6RYU - chains A and J of the 12 polymer chains in the assembly; structure by electron microscopy, 4.00 A resolution.

Chain A:
Protein: Histone H3.2
Organism: Xenopus laevis
UniProt: P84233 (H32_XENLA); residues 0-135 here correspond to UniProt positions 1-136 (UniProt number = residue number + 1)
Chain sequence (136 residues; numbered 0 to 135; the number before each row is that of its first residue; numbering starts at 0):
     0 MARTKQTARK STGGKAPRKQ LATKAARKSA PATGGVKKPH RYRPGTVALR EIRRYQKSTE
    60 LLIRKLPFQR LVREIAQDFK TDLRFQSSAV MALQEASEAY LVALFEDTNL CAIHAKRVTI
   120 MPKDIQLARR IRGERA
Unresolved in the structure: 0-37, 135
Construct notes: conflict Ala102 (Gly103 in P84233)
Curated features (UniProtKB/Swiss-Prot):
  - modified residue: Arg2 (Asymmetric dimethylarginine), Thr3 (Phosphothreonine), Lys4 (Allysine), Gln5 (5-glutamyl dopamine), Thr6 (Phosphothreonine), Arg8 (Citrulline), Lys9 (N6,N6,N6-trimethyllysine), Ser10 (ADP-ribosylserine), Thr11 (Phosphothreonine), Lys14 (N6-(2-hydroxyisobutyryl)lysine), Arg17 (Asymmetric dimethylarginine), Lys18 (N6-(2-hydroxyisobutyryl)lysine), Lys23 (N6-(2-hydroxyisobutyryl)lysine), Arg26 (Citrulline), Lys27 (N6,N6,N6-trimethyllysine), Ser28 (ADP-ribosylserine), Lys36 (N6,N6,N6-trimethyllysine), Lys37 (N6-methyllysine), Tyr41 (Phosphotyrosine), Lys56 (N6,N6,N6-trimethyllysine) and 8 more in UniProt
  - lipidation: Cys110 (S-palmitoyl cysteine)

Chain J:
Molecule: 149-nt DNA strand
Organism: synthetic construct
Sequence (149 nucleotides; each row starts with the number of its first residue; numbers below 1 keep their minus sign (DG-76 is residue -76)):
   -76 GCCTATCGAT GTATATATCT GACACGTGCC TGGAGACTAG GGAGTAATCC CCTTGGCGGT
   -16 TAAAACGCGG GGGACAGCGC GTACGTGCGT TTAAGCGGTG CTAGAGCTGT CTACGACCAA
    44 TTGAGCGGCC TCGGCACCGG GATTCTGAT

Chain A / chain J interface:
Pairs across the interface (29):
  His39(A) - DA-68(J)  sugar contact
  His39(A) - DG10(J)  sugar contact
  Arg40(A) - DG8(J)  base contact
  Arg40(A) - DT9(J)  hydrogen bond to the base
  Arg40(A) - DG10(J)  phosphate contact
  Tyr41(A) - DT-67(J)  base contact
  Tyr41(A) - DG10(J)  hydrogen bond to the phosphate
  Arg42(A) - DT9(J)  phosphate contact
  Pro43(A) - DG8(J)  phosphate contact
  Pro43(A) - DT9(J)  sugar contact
  Gly44(A) - DG8(J)  phosphate contact
  Gly44(A) - DT9(J)  hydrogen bond to the phosphate
  Thr45(A) - DT9(J)  hydrogen bond to the phosphate
  Val46(A) - DT9(J)  hydrogen bond to the phosphate
  Val46(A) - DG10(J)  phosphate contact
  Ala47(A) - DT9(J)  phosphate contact
  Arg49(A) - DG-66(J)  sugar contact
  Arg49(A) - DT-65(J)  salt bridge to the phosphate
  Lys56(A) - DA-64(J)  salt bridge to the phosphate
  Arg63(A) - DA17(J)  phosphate contact
  Arg63(A) - DG18(J)  phosphate contact
  Lys64(A) - DG18(J)  salt bridge to the phosphate
  Leu65(A) - DA17(J)  phosphate contact
  Leu65(A) - DG18(J)  hydrogen bond to the phosphate
  Pro66(A) - DA17(J)  sugar contact
  Arg69(A) - DA17(J)  salt bridge to the phosphate
  Asp81(A) - DG27(J)  phosphate contact
  Arg83(A) - DA26(J)  phosphate contact
  Arg83(A) - DG27(J)  salt bridge to the phosphate

Summary:
18 residues of chain A face 12 of chain J across their interface, with 6 hydrogen bonds and 5 salt bridges.
Polar contacts include Arg40(A)-DT9(J), Tyr41(A)-DG10(J) and Gly44(A)-DT9(J).
Here chain A is Histone H3.2 (Xenopus laevis) and chain J is a 149-nt DNA strand (synthetic construct). Entry
6RYU (Nucleosome-CHD4 complex structure (two CHD4 copies)) was determined by electron microscopy (same
publication as 6RYR).
